PDB entry 5WWQ | X-ray diffraction, 2.81 A resolution | chain A

[Chain A]
Name: Putative methyltransferase NSUN6
Organism: Homo sapiens
Notes: EC 2.1.1.-
Reference sequence: Q8TEA1 (NSUN6_HUMAN); residue numbers follow UniProt; this construct covers 1-469
Amino-acid sequence (477 residues; numbered 1 to 477; the number before each row is that of its first residue):
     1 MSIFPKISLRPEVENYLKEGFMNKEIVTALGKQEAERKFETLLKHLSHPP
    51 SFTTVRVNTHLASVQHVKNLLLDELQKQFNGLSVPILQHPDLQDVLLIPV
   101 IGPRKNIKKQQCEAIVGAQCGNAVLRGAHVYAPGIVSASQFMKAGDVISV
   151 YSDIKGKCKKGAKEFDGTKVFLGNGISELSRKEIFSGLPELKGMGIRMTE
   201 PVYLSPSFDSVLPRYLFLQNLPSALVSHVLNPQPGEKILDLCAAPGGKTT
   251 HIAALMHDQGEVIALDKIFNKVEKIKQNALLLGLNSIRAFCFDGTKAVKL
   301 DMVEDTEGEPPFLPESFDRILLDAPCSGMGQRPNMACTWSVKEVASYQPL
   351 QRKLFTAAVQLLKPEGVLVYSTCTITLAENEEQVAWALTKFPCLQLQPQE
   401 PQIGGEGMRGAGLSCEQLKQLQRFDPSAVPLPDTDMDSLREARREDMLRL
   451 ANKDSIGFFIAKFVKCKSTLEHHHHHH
Unresolved in the structure: 1, 160-167, 189-190, 300-309, 435-441, 470-477
Construct notes: expression tag (470-477)
Swiss-Prot annotation at these positions:
  - active site: Cys373 (Nucleophile)
  - binding site (S-adenosyl-L-methionine): Cys242 to Lys248, Asp266, Asp293, Asp323
  - modified residue: Lys419 (N6-acetyllysine)
What the authors report for this chain:
  - mutagenesis - Y131A, D293A: abolished catalytic activity on tRNACys
  - mutagenesis - R126A, K159A, K160A, R181A, L218A, N220A: decreased catalytic activity on tRNACys
  - mutagenesis - S223A: unchanged catalytic activity on tRNACys
  - mutagenesis - K159A/R181A, K160A/R181A, D266A, K271A, D323A, C373A, F458A: abolished catalytic activity
  - mutagenesis - F141A: unchanged catalytic activity on tRNA
  - mutagenesis - F141A (2.6-fold): decreased binding to tRNACys
  - mutagenesis - K248A: abolished catalytic activity on SAM
  - mutagenesis - C326D (39-fold), C326N (26-fold), C326S (26-fold): decreased catalytic activity
  - mutagenesis - D266A, K271A, D293A, D323A: abolished binding to SAM
  - mutagenesis - K248A (6-fold): decreased binding to SAM

[Overview]
From UniProt: active-site residue Cys373 and 10 S-adenosyl-L-methionine-binding residues. The paper reports
that K159A/R181A, K160A/R181A and D266A, among others, abolish catalytic activity; R126A, K159A and K160A,
among others, reduce catalytic activity on tRNACys; 21 substitutions were tested in all.
Chain A is Putative methyltransferase NSUN6 (Homo sapiens); the structure, Crystal structure of human NSun6,
was determined by X-ray diffraction together with 5WWR, 5WWS and 5WWT from the same study.
